PDB entry 7FIU | X-ray diffraction, 1.84 A resolution | chain A

Chain A:
Name: ULP_PROTEASE domain-containing protein
Organism: Wolbachia endosymbiont of Drosophila melanogaster
Notes: fragment: DUB domain
UniProt: Q73HD4 (Q73HD4_WOLPM); residues 835-1122 here = UniProt positions 835-1122
Amino-acid sequence (293 residues; each row starts with the number of its first residue):
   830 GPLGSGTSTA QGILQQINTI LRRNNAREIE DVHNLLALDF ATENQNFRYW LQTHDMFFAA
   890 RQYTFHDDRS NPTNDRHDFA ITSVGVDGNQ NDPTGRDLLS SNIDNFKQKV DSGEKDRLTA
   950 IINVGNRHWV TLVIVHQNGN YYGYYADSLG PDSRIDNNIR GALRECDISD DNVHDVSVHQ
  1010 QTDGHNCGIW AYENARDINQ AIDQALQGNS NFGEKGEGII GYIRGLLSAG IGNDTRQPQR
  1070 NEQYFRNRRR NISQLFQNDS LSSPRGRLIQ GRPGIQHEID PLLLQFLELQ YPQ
Disordered / not traced: 830-836, 899-902, 915-921, 982-983, 1087-1088, 1122
Sequence notes: expression tag (830-834)
From the paper describing this entry:
  - catalytic residues: H957, D976, C1016

Overview:
The paper reports catalytic residues H957, D976 and C1016.
Chain A is ULP_PROTEASE domain-containing protein (Wolbachia endosymbiont of Drosophila melanogaster); the
structure, Crystal structure of the DUB domain of Wolbachia cytoplasmic incompatibility factor CidB from wMel,
was determined by X-ray diffraction, deposited together with 7FIT and 7FIV.
